Entry 6N30 (electron microscopy, 3.20 A resolution); this record covers chains A and D of the 22 polymer chains in the assembly.

== Chain A ==
Molecule: ATP synthase subunit alpha
Source organism: Bacillus sp. (strain PS3)
Notes: EC 3.6.3.14
Reference sequence: A0A0M3VGF9 (A0A0M3VGF9_BACP3); residues 1-502 here = UniProt positions 1-502
Chain sequence (502 residues; each row starts with the number of its first residue):
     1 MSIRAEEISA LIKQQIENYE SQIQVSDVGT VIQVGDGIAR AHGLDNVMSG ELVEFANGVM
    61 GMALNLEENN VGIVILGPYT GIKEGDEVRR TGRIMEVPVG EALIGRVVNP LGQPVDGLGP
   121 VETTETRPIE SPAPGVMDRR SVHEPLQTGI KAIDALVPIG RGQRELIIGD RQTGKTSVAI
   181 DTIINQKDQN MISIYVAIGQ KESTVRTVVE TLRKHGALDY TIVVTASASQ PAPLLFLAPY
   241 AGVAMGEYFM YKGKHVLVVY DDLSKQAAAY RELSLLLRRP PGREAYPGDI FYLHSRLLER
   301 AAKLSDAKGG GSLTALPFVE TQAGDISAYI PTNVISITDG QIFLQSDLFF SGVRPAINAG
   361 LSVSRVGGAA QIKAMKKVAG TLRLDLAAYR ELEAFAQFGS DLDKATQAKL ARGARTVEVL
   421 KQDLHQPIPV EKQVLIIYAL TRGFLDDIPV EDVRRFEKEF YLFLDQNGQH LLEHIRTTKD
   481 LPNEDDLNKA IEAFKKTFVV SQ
Not modelled in the structure: 1, 502
Differences from the reference sequence: conflict Pro132 (Arg in A0A0M3VGF9), Ser193 (Cys in A0A0M3VGF9), Phe463 (Trp in A0A0M3VGF9)
Bound ions: Mg2+: Thr176 (together with ATP)
Residues lining bound ligands:
  - ADP (adenosine-5'-diphosphate): Ser336, Val363, Arg365
  - ATP (adenosine-5'-triphosphate): Asp170, Arg171, Gln172, Thr173, Gly174, Lys175, Thr176, Ser177, Gln200, Asp262, Phe349, Arg354, Pro355, Gln422, Asp423, Leu424

== Chain D ==
Molecule: ATP synthase subunit beta
Source organism: Bacillus sp. (strain PS3)
Notes: EC 3.6.3.14
Reference sequence: A0A0M4U1P9 (A0A0M4U1P9_BACP3); residues 1-473 here = UniProt positions 1-473
Chain sequence (473 residues; numbered 1 to 473; the number before each row is that of its first residue):
     1 MTRGRVIQVM GPVVDVKFEN GHLPAIYNAL KIQHKARNEN EVDIDLTLEV ALHLGDDTVR
    61 TIAMASTDGL IRGMEVIDTG APISVPVGEV TLGRVFNVLG EPIDLEGDIP ADARRDPIHR
   121 PAPKFEELAT EVEILETGIK VVDLLAPYIK GGKIGLFGGA GVGKTVLIQE LIHNIAQEHG
   181 GISVFAGVGE RTREGNDLYH EMKDSGVISK TAMVFGQMNE PPGARMRVAL TGLTMAEYFR
   241 DEQGQDVLLF IDNIFRFTQA GSEVSALLGR MPSAVGYQPT LATEMGQLQE RITSTAKGSI
   301 TSIQAIYVPA DDYTDPAPAT TFSHLDATTN LERKLAEMGI YPAVDPLAST SRALAPEIVG
   361 EEHYQVARKV QQTLQRYKEL QDIIAILGMD ELSDEDKLVV HRARRIQFFL SQNFHVAEQF
   421 TGQPGSYVPV KETVRGFKEI LEGKYDHLPE DAFRLVGRIE EVVEKAKAMG VEV
Not modelled in the structure: 470-473

== How chain A and chain D interact ==
Contacting residue pairs - 65 pairs, chain A then chain D:
  Ile8(A) - Asp56(D)
  Ser9(A) - Asp56(D)
  Ile32(A) - Gly55(D)
  Gln33(A) - His53(D)
  Gln33(A) - Leu54(D)
  Val34(A) - Ile26(D)  hydrophobic
  Val34(A) - Leu52(D)
  Val34(A) - His53(D)  hydrogen bond (backbone-backbone)
  Gly35(A) - Leu52(D)
  Asp36(A) - Leu52(D)
  Asp36(A) - Arg270(D)  salt bridge
  Tyr79(A) - Ile26(D)  hydrophobic
  Tyr79(A) - Tyr27(D)
  Thr80(A) - Ala25(D)
  Thr80(A) - Tyr27(D)
  Lys83(A) - Leu23(D)  hydrogen bond (side chain-backbone)
  Lys83(A) - Ala25(D)
  Glu84(A) - Gly55(D)
  Glu84(A) - Asp56(D)
  Glu84(A) - Asp57(D)
  Val115(A) - Phe125(D)  hydrophobic
  Asp116(A) - Phe125(D)
  Asp116(A) - Glu126(D)
  Arg171(A) - Phe322(D)  hydrogen bond (side chain-backbone)
  Arg171(A) - Leu325(D)
  Gln172(A) - Arg352(D)
  Lys201(A) - Glu290(D)
  Lys201(A) - His324(D)  hydrogen bond (side chain-backbone)
  Lys201(A) - Asp326(D)  salt bridge
  Glu202(A) - Phe125(D)
  Glu202(A) - Leu128(D)
  Glu202(A) - Glu290(D)  hydrogen bond (backbone-side chain)
  Arg206(A) - Phe125(D)  hydrogen bond (side chain-backbone)
  Arg206(A) - Glu126(D)
  Arg206(A) - Leu128(D)
  Arg206(A) - Ala129(D)
  Arg206(A) - Thr130(D)
  Thr207(A) - Thr130(D)
  Thr207(A) - Val132(D)
  Val209(A) - Phe125(D)  hydrophobic
  Ala228(A) - Gly286(D)
  Ala228(A) - Glu290(D)
  Ala228(A) - His324(D)
  Ser229(A) - Ala122(D)
  Ser229(A) - Gly286(D)
  Ser229(A) - Gln287(D)
  Ser229(A) - Glu290(D)
  Gln230(A) - Thr283(D)
  Arg271(A) - Ser273(D)
  Glu272(A) - Pro279(D)
  Glu272(A) - Thr280(D)
  Glu272(A) - Thr283(D)
  Leu275(A) - Ser273(D)
  Leu276(A) - Arg270(D)
  Arg278(A) - Gly269(D)  hydrogen bond (side chain-backbone)
  Arg278(A) - Met271(D)
  Pro281(A) - Met271(D)
  Glu284(A) - Ala274(D)
  Ala285(A) - Ser273(D)
  Ala285(A) - Ala274(D)
  Gln322(A) - Tyr313(D)
  Gln322(A) - Thr314(D)
  Gln322(A) - Ala319(D)
  Ala323(A) - Thr314(D)
  Leu424(A) - Glu357(D)
Other interface residues (no listed pair), chain A (46 interface residues in all): Glu7, Ile82, Val107, Gly117, Gln200, Ser203, Thr204, Val205, Glu210, Pro231, Arg279, Pro280
Other interface residues (no listed pair), chain D (44 interface residues in all): Pro24, Thr58, Glu127, Lys153, Pro272, Ala282, Ser323

== In short ==
46 residues of chain A face 44 of chain D across their interface; the contacts include 7 hydrogen bonds and 2
salt bridges. Polar contacts include Asp36(A)-Arg270(D), Lys201(A)-Asp326(D) and Lys83(A)-Leu23(D). Chain A
binds ATP and ADP.
Chain A is ATP synthase subunit alpha and chain D is ATP synthase subunit beta, both from Bacillus sp. (strain
PS3); the structure, Bacillus PS3 ATP synthase class 3, was determined by electron microscopy, deposited
together with 6N2D, 6N2Y and 6N2Z.
